Entry 4N1B (X-ray diffraction, 2.55 A resolution); this record covers chains B and C of the 3 polymer chains in the assembly.

== Chain B (and C) ==
Protein: Kelch-like ECH-associated protein 1
Organism: Homo sapiens
Notes: fragment: elch domain; chain C of this document is another copy of the same molecule, construct and numbering; everything in this record applies to it too
UniProt: Q14145 (KEAP1_HUMAN); numbering as in UniProt (aligned over 321-611)
Sequence (300 residues; each row starts with the number of its first residue):
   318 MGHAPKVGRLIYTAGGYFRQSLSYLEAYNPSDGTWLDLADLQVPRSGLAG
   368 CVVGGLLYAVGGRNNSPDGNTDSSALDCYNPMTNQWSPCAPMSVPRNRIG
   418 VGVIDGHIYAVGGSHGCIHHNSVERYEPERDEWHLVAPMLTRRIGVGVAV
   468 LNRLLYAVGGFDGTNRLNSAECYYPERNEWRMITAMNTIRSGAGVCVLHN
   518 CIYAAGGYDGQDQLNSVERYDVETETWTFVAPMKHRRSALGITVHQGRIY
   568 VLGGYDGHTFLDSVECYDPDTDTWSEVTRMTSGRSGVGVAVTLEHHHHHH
Disordered / not traced: 318-326, 611-617 (chain C: 318-324, 612-617)
Sequence notes: expression tag (318-320, 612-617); engineered mutation D354 (Arg in Q14145); conflict L610 (Met in Q14145)
Disulfides: C434 forms a disulfide with the same residue of a neighbouring copy of this chain
Residues lining bound ligands: 2FS ((1S,2R)-2-{[(1S)-1-[(1-oxo-1,3-dihydro-2H-isoindol-2-yl)methyl]-3,4-dihydroisoquinolin-2(1H)-yl]carbonyl}cyclohexanecarboxylic acid): Y334, S363, G364, R380, N382, N414, R415, G462, G509, A556, Y572, F577, S602, G603
UniProt features mapped onto this chain:
  - site: C434 (Sensor for electrophilic agents)
  - modified residue: C434 (S-cGMP-cysteine)
  - natural variant: G333 (G333C: In a NSCLC cell line), G350 (G350S: In a NSCLC cell line), G364 (G364C: In a lung adenocarcinoma cell line), G430 (G430C: In a lung adenocarcinoma patient), A522 (A522V: In a breast cancer sample)
  - mutagenesis: Y334 (Y334A: Loss of interaction with NFE2L2/NRF2. Strongly reduces repression of NFE2L2/NRF2-dependent gene expression. Loss of interaction with PGAM5), R380 (R380A: Loss of interaction with NFE2L2/NRF2. Abolishes repression of NFE2L2/NRF2-dependent gene expression. Impaired interaction with SQSTM1/p62), N382 (N382A: Loss of interaction with NFE2L2/NRF2. Strongly reduces repression of NFE2L2/NRF2-dependent gene expression. Impaired interaction with SQSTM1/p62), R415 (R415A: Loss of interaction with NFE2L2/NRF2. Abolishes repression of NFE2L2/NRF2-dependent gene expression. Loss of interaction with PGAM5. Does not affect interaction with SQSTM1/p62), H436 (H436A: Loss of interaction with NFE2L2/NRF2. Abolishes repression of NFE2L2/NRF2-dependent gene expression. Does not affect interaction with SQSTM1/p62), F478 (F478A: Abolishes repression of NFE2L2/NRF2-dependent gene expression), R483 (R483A: Loss of interaction with NFE2L2/NRF2. Abolishes repression of NFE2L2/NRF2-dependent gene expression. Loss of interaction with PGAM5. Does not affect interaction with SQSTM1/p62), Y525 (Y525A: Loss of interaction with NFE2L2/NRF2. Strongly reduces repression of NFE2L2/NRF2-dependent gene expression. Abolishes interaction with SQSTM1/p62), Y572 (Y572A: Loss of interaction with NFE2L2/NRF2. Strongly reduces repression of NFE2L2/NRF2-dependent gene expression. Loss of interaction with PGAM5. Abolishes interaction with SQSTM1/p62)

== Chain B / chain C interface ==
Residue-residue contacts (29; chain B residue first):
  L457(B) - N504(C)
  D479(B) - I506(C)
  T481(B) - G527(C)
  N482(B) - N482(C)
  N482(B) - R483(C)  hydrogen bond (side chain-backbone)
  N482(B) - I506(C)
  N482(B) - D526(C)  hydrogen bond (side chain-backbone)
  R483(B) - N482(C)  hydrogen bond (backbone-side chain)
  L484(B) - I506(C)  hydrophobic
  N485(B) - S486(C)
  S486(B) - N485(C)
  M499(B) - T501(C)
  M499(B) - A502(C)
  M499(B) - M503(C)
  M499(B) - N504(C)
  I500(B) - T501(C)
  I500(B) - A502(C)
  T501(B) - M499(C)
  T501(B) - I500(C)
  A502(B) - M499(C)
  M503(B) - M499(C)
  N504(B) - L457(C)
  N504(B) - M499(C)
  I506(B) - D479(C)
  I506(B) - N482(C)
  I506(B) - L484(C)  hydrophobic
  D526(B) - N482(C)  hydrogen bond (backbone-side chain)
  G527(B) - T481(C)
  Q528(B) - T481(C)  hydrogen bond
Other interface residues (no listed pair), chain B (19 interface residues in all): E542
Other interface residues (no listed pair), chain C (19 interface residues in all): Q528, E542

== Overview ==
The chain B/chain C interface involves 19 residues from each chain, with 5 hydrogen bonds. Polar pairs include
N482(B)-R483(C), N482(B)-D526(C) and Q528(B)-T481(C). Chain B binds compound 2FS. From UniProt: 9 mutagenesis
sites on chain B.
Both chains are Kelch-like ECH-associated protein 1 (Homo sapiens). Entry 4N1B (STRUCTURE OF KEAP1 KELCH
DOMAIN
WITH(1S,2R)-2-[(1S)-1-[(1-oxo-2,3-dihydro-1H-isoindol-2-Yl)methyl]-1,2,3,4-tetrahydroisoquinoline-2-Carbonyl]cyclohexane-1-carboxylic
acid) was determined by X-ray diffraction, deposited together with 4L7B, 4L7C and 4L7D.
